Entry 6RAX (electron microscopy, 3.99 A resolution); this record covers chains 3 and X of the 13 polymer chains in the assembly.

[Chain 3]
Protein: DNA replication licensing factor Mcm3
From: Drosophila melanogaster
Notes: EC 3.6.4.12
Reference sequence: Q9XYU1 (MCM3_DROME); residues 1-819 here = UniProt positions 1-819
Sequence (819 residues; numbered 1 to 819; the number before each row is that of its first residue):
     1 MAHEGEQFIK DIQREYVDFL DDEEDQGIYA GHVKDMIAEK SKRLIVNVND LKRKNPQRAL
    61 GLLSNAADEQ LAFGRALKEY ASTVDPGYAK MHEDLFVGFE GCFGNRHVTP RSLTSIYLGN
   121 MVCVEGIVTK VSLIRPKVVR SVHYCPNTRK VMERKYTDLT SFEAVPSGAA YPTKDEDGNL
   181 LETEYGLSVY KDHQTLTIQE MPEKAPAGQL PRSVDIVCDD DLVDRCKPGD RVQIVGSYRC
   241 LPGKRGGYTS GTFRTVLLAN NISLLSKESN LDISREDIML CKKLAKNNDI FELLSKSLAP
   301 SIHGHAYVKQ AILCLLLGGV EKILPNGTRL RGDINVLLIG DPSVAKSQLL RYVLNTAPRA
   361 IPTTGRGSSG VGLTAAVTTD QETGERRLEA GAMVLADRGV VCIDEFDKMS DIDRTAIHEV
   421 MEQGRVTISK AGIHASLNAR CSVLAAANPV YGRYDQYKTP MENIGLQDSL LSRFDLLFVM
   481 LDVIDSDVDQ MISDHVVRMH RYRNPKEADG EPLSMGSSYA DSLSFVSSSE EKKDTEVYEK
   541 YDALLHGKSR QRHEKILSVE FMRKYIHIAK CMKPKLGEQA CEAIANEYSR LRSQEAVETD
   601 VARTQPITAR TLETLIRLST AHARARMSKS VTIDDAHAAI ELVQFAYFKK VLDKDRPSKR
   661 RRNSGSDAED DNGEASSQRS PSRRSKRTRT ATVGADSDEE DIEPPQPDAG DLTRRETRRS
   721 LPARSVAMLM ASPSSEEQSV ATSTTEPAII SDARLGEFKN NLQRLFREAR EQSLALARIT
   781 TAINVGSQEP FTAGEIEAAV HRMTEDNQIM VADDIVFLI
Not modelled in the structure: 1-3, 247-249, 303, 306-307, 339, 344, 508-519, 649-819
UniProt features mapped onto this chain:
  - motif: Ser472 to Asp475 (Arginine finger)
  - binding site (ADP): Gln348, Leu388, Glu389, Ala390, Ala392
  - modified residue: Ser522 (Phosphoserine), Tyr538 (Phosphotyrosine), Ser664 (Phosphoserine), Ser666 (Phosphoserine), Ser680 (Phosphoserine), Ser682 (Phosphoserine), Thr690 (Phosphothreonine), Thr692 (Phosphothreonine), Ser697 (Phosphoserine), Ser735 (Phosphoserine), Ser739 (Phosphoserine)
  - mutagenesis: Lys346 (K346A: Greatly reduces complex helicase activity)
Ligand contacts:
  - ADP (adenosine-5'-diphosphate): Glu422, Ala609, Arg610, Glu613
  - ATP (adenosine-5'-triphosphate): Ser301, Ile302, His305, Gly340, Asp341, Pro342, Ser343, Ala345, Lys346, Ser347, Gln348, Asp404, Glu405, Ala447, Asn448
From the paper describing this entry:
  - catalytic residues: Arg473 (citing earlier work)
  - mutagenesis - R473A: abolished catalytic activity

[Chain X]
Molecule: 21-nt DNA strand
Sequence (21 nucleotides; each row starts with the number of its first residue; note: 1 number in that range is skipped by the numbering (no residue carries it; nothing is unmodelled there); numbers below 1 keep their minus sign (DA-7 is residue -7)):
    -7 ATCGATCGTT TTTT
     8 TTTTTTT

[Chain 3 / chain X interface]
Residue-residue contacts - 14 pairs, chain 3 then chain X:
  Ser368(3) - DT10(X)  hydrogen bond to the phosphate
  Ser369(3) - DT9(X)  phosphate contact
  Ser369(3) - DT10(X)  hydrogen bond to the phosphate
  Ala375(3) - DT8(X)  phosphate contact
  Ala375(3) - DT9(X)  phosphate contact
  Val377(3) - DT6(X)  base contact
  Val377(3) - DT8(X)  phosphate contact
  Val377(3) - DT9(X)  sugar contact
  Thr378(3) - DT5(X)  base contact
  Thr379(3) - DT5(X)  base contact
  Asp380(3) - DT4(X)  base contact
  Arg386(3) - DT4(X)  phosphate contact
  Arg386(3) - DT5(X)  salt bridge to the phosphate
  Arg386(3) - DT6(X)  salt bridge to the phosphate
Also at the interface, not in a pair above, chain 3 (9 interface residues in all): Arg387
Also at the interface, not in a pair above, chain X (7 interface residues in all): DT11

[Overview]
Chain 3 and chain X form an interface of 9 and 7 residues respectively, with 2 hydrogen bonds and 2 salt
bridges. Among the polar pairs are Ser368(3)-DT10(X), Ser369(3)-DT10(X) and Arg386(3)-DT5(X). Bound to chain
3: ATP and ADP. From the paper: the catalytic residue Arg473(3); R473A of chain 3 abolishes catalytic
activity.
Here chain 3 is DNA replication licensing factor Mcm3 (Drosophila melanogaster) and chain X is a 21-nt DNA
strand. Entry 6RAX (D. melanogaster CMG-DNA, State 1B) was determined by electron microscopy, deposited
together with 6RAZ, 6RAW and 6RAY.
